3THM - chains H and F of the 3 polymer chains in the assembly; structure by X-ray diffraction, 2.10 A resolution.

== Chain H ==
Protein: Fab EP6b_B01, heavy chain
Source organism: Homo sapiens
Notes: antibody fragment or engineered binder
Sequence (245 residues; numbered 1 to 245; the number before each row is that of its first residue):
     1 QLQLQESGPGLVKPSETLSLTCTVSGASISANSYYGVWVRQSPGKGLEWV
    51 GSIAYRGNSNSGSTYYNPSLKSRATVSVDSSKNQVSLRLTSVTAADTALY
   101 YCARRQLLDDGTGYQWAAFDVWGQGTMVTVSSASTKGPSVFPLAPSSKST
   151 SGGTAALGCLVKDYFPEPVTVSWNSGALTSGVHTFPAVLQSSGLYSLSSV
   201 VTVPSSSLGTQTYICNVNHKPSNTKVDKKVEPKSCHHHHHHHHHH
Unresolved in the structure: 148-152, 234-245
Disulfide bonds: C22-C102, C159-C215

== Chain F ==
Protein: Tumor necrosis factor receptor superfamily member 6
Source organism: Homo sapiens
Notes: fragment: extracellular domain
UniProtKB: P25445 (TNR6_HUMAN); the author numbering skips numbers that UniProt does not, so the offset changes along the chain: 1-113 = UniProt 17-129; 122-164 = UniProt 130-172
Sequence (156 residues; numbered 1 to 164; 8 numbers in that range are skipped by the numbering (no residue carries them; nothing is unmodelled there); the number before each row is that of its first residue):
     1 RLSSKSVNAQVTDINSKGLELRKTVTTVETQNLEGLHHDGQFCHKPCPPG
    51 ERKARDCTVNGDEPDCVPCQEGKEYTDKAHFSSKCRRCRLCDEGHGLEVE
   101 INCTRTQNTKCRC
   122 KPNFFCNSTVCEHCDPCTKCEHGIIKECTLTSNTKCKEEGSRS
Unresolved in the structure: 1-35, 92-93, 122-126, 128-164
Disulfide bonds: C43-C57, C47-C66, C69-C85, C88-C103, C91-C111, C113-C127
Curated features (UniProtKB/Swiss-Prot):
  - glycosylation: T12 (O-linked (GalNAc...) threonine), N102 (N-linked (GlcNAc...) asparagine), N128 (N-linked (GlcNAc...) asparagine)

== How chain H and chain F interact ==
Residue-residue contacts (36; chain H residue first):
  S33(H) - Q41(F)  hydrogen bond
  S33(H) - F42(F)
  Y35(H) - Q41(F)
  Y35(H) - H44(F)  hydrogen bond
  A54(H) - F42(F)  hydrophobic
  A54(H) - H44(F)
  A54(H) - V59(F)
  Y55(H) - F42(F)
  R56(H) - F42(F)
  R56(H) - V59(F)
  S61(H) - V59(F)
  S61(H) - N60(F)  hydrogen bond
  G62(H) - V59(F)
  S63(H) - H44(F)  hydrogen bond
  S63(H) - V59(F)
  T64(H) - H44(F)
  Y65(H) - H44(F)
  Y65(H) - K45(F)
  R105(H) - G40(F)  hydrogen bond (side chain-backbone)
  R105(H) - Q41(F)
  R105(H) - C43(F)  hydrogen bond (side chain-backbone)
  R105(H) - F81(F)
  L107(H) - D39(F)
  L107(H) - G40(F)
  L107(H) - Q41(F)
  L107(H) - F81(F)  hydrophobic
  T112(H) - R86(F)  hydrogen bond
  Y114(H) - K78(F)
  Y114(H) - A79(F)  hydrogen bond (side chain-backbone)
  Y114(H) - H80(F)
  Y114(H) - R86(F)
  Q115(H) - D39(F)
  W116(H) - P46(F)  hydrophobic
  W116(H) - A79(F)
  W116(H) - F81(F)  hydrophobic
  A117(H) - F81(F)  hydrophobic
Interface residues without a listed pair, chain H (22 interface residues in all): Y34, S52, I53, S59, D110

== Overview ==
22 residues of chain H and 15 residues of chain F are in contact; the contacts include 8 hydrogen bonds. Polar
contacts include S33(H)-Q41(F), Y35(H)-H44(F) and S61(H)-N60(F).
Here chain H is Fab EP6b_B01, heavy chain and chain F is Tumor necrosis factor receptor superfamily member 6,
both from Homo sapiens. Entry 3THM (Crystal structure of Fas receptor extracellular domain in complex with Fab
EP6b_B01) was determined by X-ray diffraction.
